Entry 5G0R (X-ray diffraction, 1.25 A resolution); this record covers chains D and F of the 6 polymer chains in the assembly.

== Chain D ==
Name: Methyl-coenzyme M reductase I subunit alpha
Organism: Methanothermobacter marburgensis
Notes: EC 2.8.4.1
UniProtKB: P11558 (MCRA_METTM); residue numbers follow UniProt; this construct covers 1-550
Chain sequence (550 residues; numbered 1 to 550; the number before each row is that of its first residue):
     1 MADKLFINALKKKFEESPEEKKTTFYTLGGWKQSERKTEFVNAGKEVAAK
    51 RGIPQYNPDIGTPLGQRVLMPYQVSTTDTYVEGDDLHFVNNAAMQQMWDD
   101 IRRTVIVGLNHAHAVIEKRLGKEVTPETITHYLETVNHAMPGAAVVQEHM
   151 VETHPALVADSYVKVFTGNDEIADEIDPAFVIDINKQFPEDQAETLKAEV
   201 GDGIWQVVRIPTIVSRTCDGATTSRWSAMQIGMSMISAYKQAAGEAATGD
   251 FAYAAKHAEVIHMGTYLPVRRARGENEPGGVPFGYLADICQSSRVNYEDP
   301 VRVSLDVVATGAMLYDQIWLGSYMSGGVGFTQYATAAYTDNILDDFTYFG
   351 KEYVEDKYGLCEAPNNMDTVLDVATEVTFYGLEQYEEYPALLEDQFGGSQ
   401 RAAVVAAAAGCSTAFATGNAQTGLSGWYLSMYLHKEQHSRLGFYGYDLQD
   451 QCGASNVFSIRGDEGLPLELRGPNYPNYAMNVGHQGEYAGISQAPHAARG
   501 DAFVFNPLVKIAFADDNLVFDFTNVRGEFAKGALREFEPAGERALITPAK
Unresolved in the structure: 1, 550
Modified positions: H257 (n1-methylated histidine; MHS); R271 (5-methyl-arginine; AGM); Q400 (2-methyl-glutamine; MGN); G445 (thioglycin; GL3); D450 (didehydroaspartate; DYA); C452 (s-methylcysteine; SMC)
Bound ions: Mg2+: K11, F14; Na+: P58, I60, T62; factor 430 Ni near Q147 (its only coordinating residue here); K+: S215, R216, C218 (shared with 3 residues of chain A)
Small-molecule neighbours:
  - factor 430 (F43), molecule 1: A143, A144, V145, V146, Q147, M150, V151, M229, Q230, M233, I236, A243, G244
  - factor 430 (F43), molecule 2: G326, G327, V328, G329, F330, T331, Q332, Y333, F396, G397, G398, Q400, G442, F443
  - Coenzyme B (TP7), molecule 1: R225, K256, H257
  - Coenzyme B (TP7), molecule 2: R270, R271, L320, M324, S325, F330, F443, A479, M480, N481, V482
UniProt features mapped onto this chain:
  - binding site (coenzyme F430): Q147
  - binding site (coenzyme B): R225, K256, H257, R270
  - binding site (coenzyme M): Y333, Y444
  - modified residue: H257 (Pros-methylhistidine), R271 (5-methylarginine), G445 (1-thioglycine), C452 (S-methylcysteine)

== Chain F ==
Name: Methyl-coenzyme M reductase I subunit gamma
Organism: Methanothermobacter marburgensis
Notes: EC 2.8.4.1
UniProtKB: P11562 (MCRG_METTM); residues 1-249 here = UniProt positions 1-249
Chain sequence (249 residues; numbered 1 to 249; the number before each row is that of its first residue):
     1 MAQYYPGTTKVAQNRRNFCNPEYELEKLREISDEDVVKILGHRAPGEEYP
    51 SVHPPLEEMDEPEDAIREMVEPIDGAKAGDRVRYIQFTDSMYFAPAQPYV
   101 RSRAYLCRYRGADAGTLSGRQIIETRERDLEKISKELLETEFFDPARSGV
   151 RGKSVHGHSLRLDEDGMMFDMLRRQIYNKDTGRVEMVKNQIGDELDEPVD
   201 LGEPLDEETLMEKTTIYRVDGEAYRDDVEAVEIMQRIHVLRSQGGFNLE
Unresolved in the structure: 1
Bound ions: Mg2+ near E30 (its only coordinating residue here)
Small-molecule neighbours: factor 430 (F43): L117, S118, G119, R120, K153, S154, V155, H156, G157, H158
UniProt features mapped onto this chain:
  - binding site (coenzyme M): R120

== How chain D and chain F interact ==
Residue-residue contacts (108; chain D residue first):
  F14(D) with R161(F)
  E16(D) with R161(F), salt bridge
  E20(D) with R161(F)
  K21(D) with R161(F); L162(F), hydrogen bond (backbone-backbone); D220(F), salt bridge
  K22(D) with L162(F); D163(F); E164(F), hydrogen bond (side chain-backbone)
  T23(D) with R161(F); L162(F), hydrogen bond (backbone-backbone); D163(F); E164(F), hydrogen bond (backbone-backbone)
  T24(D) with E164(F)
  F25(D) with R161(F); F169(F), hydrophobic
  Y26(D) with F169(F); D170(F), hydrogen bond (side chain-backbone); R173(F)
  T62(D) with K153(F); S154(F); M171(F); L172(F)
  P63(D) with M171(F)
  L64(D) with M171(F)
  Q66(D) with F169(F); M171(F)
  R67(D) with H156(F), hydrogen bond; L160(F); F169(F)
  M367(D) with H238(F); V239(F), hydrophobic; S242(F)
  L371(D) with Q235(F)
  T375(D) with Q235(F), hydrogen bond
  E376(D) with R225(F), salt bridge
  F379(D) with Y224(F), hydrophobic; R225(F)
  E383(D) with V219(F); R225(F), salt bridge
  E386(D) with Y217(F); R218(F), hydrogen bond (backbone-side chain); V219(F), hydrogen bond (side chain-backbone)
  E387(D) with V219(F)
  P389(D) with Y92(F); R161(F)
  L392(D) with M91(F), hydrophobic; Y92(F); S159(F)
  E393(D) with S159(F), hydrogen bond (backbone-backbone); L160(F); R161(F), salt bridge
  F396(D) with H156(F); H158(F); S159(F), hydrogen bond (backbone-side chain)
  G398(D) with S118(F), hydrogen bond (backbone-side chain)
  R401(D) with M91(F); H158(F), hydrogen bond; S159(F)
  S425(D) with H238(F), hydrogen bond
  L429(D) with H238(F)
  Y432(D) with M234(F); H238(F); R241(F), hydrogen bond
  L433(D) with Y224(F)
  K435(D) with Y99(F); R103(F)
  E436(D) with Y5(F), hydrogen bond; R15(F), salt bridge; R103(F), salt bridge; Y217(F); Y224(F); M234(F)
  Q437(D) with R15(F); I216(F); Y217(F), hydrogen bond (backbone-backbone); Y224(F)
  H438(D) with M91(F); I216(F); Y217(F)
  S439(D) with R15(F); Q97(F); P98(F); Y99(F), hydrogen bond (backbone-backbone); V100(F), hydrogen bond (side chain-backbone)
  R440(D) with D89(F), hydrogen bond (side chain-backbone); M91(F); Q97(F), hydrogen bond; P98(F); Y99(F); S118(F), hydrogen bond (side chain-backbone); H158(F); I216(F)
  L441(D) with Y99(F); S118(F)
  G442(D) with L117(F); S118(F), hydrogen bond (backbone-backbone)
  Y444(D) with G115(F); T116(F); L117(F)
  D447(D) with Y99(F)
  Q451(D) with R241(F), hydrogen bond
  A454(D) with H238(F); S242(F)
  S455(D) with R241(F); G245(F)
  F458(D) with F246(F)
  S459(D) with G245(F)
Interface residues without a listed pair, chain D (53 interface residues in all): V370, A390, G397, Y428, F443, I460
Interface residues without a listed pair, chain F (50 interface residues in all): F93, A114, I122, G166, M168, V231

== Overview ==
53 residues of chain D and 50 residues of chain F are in contact; the contacts include 24 hydrogen bonds and 7
salt bridges. Among the polar pairs are E16(D)-R161(F), K21(D)-D220(F) and E376(D)-R225(F). One factor 430
molecule is bound between chain D and chain F.
Here chain D is Methyl-coenzyme M reductase I subunit alpha and chain F is Methyl-coenzyme M reductase I
subunit gamma, both from Methanothermobacter marburgensis. Entry 5G0R (Methyl-coenzyme M reductase I from
methanothermobacter marburgensis exposed to 3-nitrooxypropanol) was determined by X-ray diffraction.
